7WFG - chains I and K of the 9 polymer chains in the assembly; structure by electron microscopy, 4.33 A resolution (low resolution: residue-level contacts below are approximate; hydrogen-bond / salt-bridge calls are withheld).

[Chain I]
Protein: NAD(P)H-quinone oxidoreductase subunit I, chloroplastic
Organism: Arabidopsis thaliana
Notes: EC 7.1.1.-
Reference sequence: P56755 (NDHI_ARATH); numbering as in UniProt (aligned over 1-172)
Amino-acid sequence (172 residues; numbered 1 to 172; the number before each row is that of its first residue):
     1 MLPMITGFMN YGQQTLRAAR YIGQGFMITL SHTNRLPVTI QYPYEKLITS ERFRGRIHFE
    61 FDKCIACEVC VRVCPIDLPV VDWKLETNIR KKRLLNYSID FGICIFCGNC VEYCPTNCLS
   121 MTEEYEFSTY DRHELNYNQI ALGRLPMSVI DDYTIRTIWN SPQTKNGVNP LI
Not modelled in the structure: 1-5, 45-48, 170-172
Bound ions: 4Fe-4S cluster Fe near Ala66 (its only coordinating residue here)
Small-molecule neighbours:
  - 4Fe-4S cluster (SF4), molecule 1: Ile57, Cys70, Cys74, Pro75, Leu78, Cys104, Ile105, Phe106, Cys107, Gly108, Asn109, Cys110
  - 4Fe-4S cluster (SF4), molecule 2: Phe59, Cys64, Ile65, Ala66, Cys67, Glu68, Val69, Cys70, Cys114, Pro115, Thr116, Cys118
Curated features (UniProtKB/Swiss-Prot):
  - binding site ([4Fe-4S] cluster): Cys64, Cys67, Cys70, Cys74, Cys104, Cys107, Cys110, Cys114

[Chain K]
Protein: NAD(P)H-quinone oxidoreductase subunit K, chloroplastic
Organism: Arabidopsis thaliana
Notes: EC 7.1.1.-
Reference sequence: P56756 (NDHK_ARATH); residue numbers follow UniProt; this construct covers 1-225
Amino-acid sequence (225 residues; each row starts with the number of its first residue):
     1 MNSIKFPILD RTTKNSVIST TLNDLSNWSR LSSLWPLLYG TSCCFIEFAS LIGSRFDFDR
    61 YGLVPRSSPR QADLILTAGT VTMKMAPSLV RLYEQMPEPK YVIAMGACTI TGGMFSTDSY
   121 STVRGVDKLI PVDVYLPGCP PKPEAVIDAI TKLRKKIARE IYKDRIRPQQ GNRCFTTNHK
   181 FFVVRSPHIG NYDQELLYPP SSTSEISTET FFKYKSPVSS HELVN
Not modelled in the structure: 1-2, 52-65, 168-172, 189-225
Small-molecule neighbours: 4Fe-4S cluster (SF4): Cys43, Cys44, Gly79, Thr80, Gly106, Ala107, Cys108, Gly138, Cys139, Pro140
Curated features (UniProtKB/Swiss-Prot):
  - binding site ([4Fe-4S] cluster): Cys43, Cys44, Cys108, Cys139

[Interface between chain I and chain K]
Residue-residue contacts - 34 pairs, chain I then chain K:
  Gln41(I) with Glu144(K)
  Tyr42(I) with Glu144(K)
  Pro43(I) with Glu144(K)
  Ile76(I) with Met114(K); Ser116(K); Thr117(K)
  Gly102(I) with Ala107(K); Thr111(K)
  Ile103(I) with Thr111(K)
  Ile105(I) with Gly113(K); Met114(K); Cys139(K)
  Tyr125(I) with Pro137(K); Lys142(K); Glu144(K); Ala145(K)
  Glu126(I) with Asp148(K)
  Phe127(I) with Tyr135(K); Pro137(K)
  Ser128(I) with Val134(K); Tyr135(K); Pro137(K); Lys152(K)
  Thr129(I) with Val134(K); Tyr135(K); Lys152(K)
  Tyr130(I) with Asp133(K); Val134(K); Tyr135(K); Lys152(K); Lys156(K)
  Asp131(I) with Tyr135(K)
  Arg132(I) with Asp127(K); Tyr135(K)
Also at the interface, not in a pair above, chain I (18 interface residues in all): Phe53, Phe101, Cys104
Also at the interface, not in a pair above, chain K (21 interface residues in all): Leu136, Ala149, Lys155

[In short]
18 residues of chain I face 21 of chain K across their interface. Bound to chain I: 4Fe-4S cluster. Ligands of
chain K: 4Fe-4S cluster. Curated annotation (UniProt) lists 8 [4Fe-4S] cluster-binding residues on chain I; 4
[4Fe-4S] cluster-binding residues on chain K.
Chain I is NAD(P)H-quinone oxidoreductase subunit I, chloroplastic and chain K is NAD(P)H-quinone
oxidoreductase subunit K, chloroplastic, both from Arabidopsis thaliana; the structure, Subcomplexes A and E
in NDH complex from Arabidopsis, was determined by electron microscopy together with 7WFD and 7WFE from the
same study.
